Entry 6X2S (X-ray diffraction, 2.50 A resolution); this record covers chains A and C of the 4 polymer chains in the assembly.

== Chain A ==
Name: GTP-binding nuclear protein Ran
Source organism: Homo sapiens
Reference sequence: P62826 (RAN_HUMAN); residue numbers follow UniProt; this construct covers 1-216
Sequence (216 residues; each row starts with the number of its first residue):
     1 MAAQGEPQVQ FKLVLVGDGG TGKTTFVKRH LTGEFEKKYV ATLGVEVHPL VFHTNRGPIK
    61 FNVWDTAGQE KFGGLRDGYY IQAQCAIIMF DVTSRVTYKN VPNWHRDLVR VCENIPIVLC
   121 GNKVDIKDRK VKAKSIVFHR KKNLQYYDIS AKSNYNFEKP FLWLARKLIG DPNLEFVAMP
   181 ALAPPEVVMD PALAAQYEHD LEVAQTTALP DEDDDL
Not modelled in the structure: 1-8, 187-189
Bound ions: Mg2+: Thr24, Thr42 (together with GMP-PNP)
Residues lining bound ligands: GMP-PNP (GNP; phosphoaminophosphonic acid-guanylate ester): Gly17, Asp18, Gly19, Gly20, Thr21, Gly22, Lys23, Thr24, Thr25, Phe35, Glu36, Lys37, Lys38, Tyr39, Val40, Ala41, Thr42, Thr66, Ala67, Gly68, Gln69, Asn122, Lys123, Asp125, Ile126, Ser150, Ala151, Lys152
UniProt features mapped onto this chain:
  - region: Lys37 to Val45 (Switch-I), Gly68 to Gln84 (Switch-II), Asp211 to Leu216 (Interaction with RANBP1)
  - binding site (GTP): Asp18 to Thr25, Glu36 to Thr42, Gly68, Asn122 to Asp125, Ser150 to Lys152
  - site: Gln69 (Essential for GTP hydrolysis)
  - modified residue: Ala2 (N-acetylalanine), Thr24 (Phosphothreonine), Lys37 (N6-acetyllysine), Lys60 (N6-acetyllysine), Lys71 (N6-acetyllysine), Lys99 (N6-acetyllysine), Lys134 (N6-acetyllysine), Lys159 (N6-acetyllysine)
  - cross-link (Glycyl lysine isopeptide (Lys-Gly)): Lys71 (interchain with G-Cter in SUMO2), Lys152 (interchain with G-Cter in SUMO2)
  - mutagenesis: Gly19 (G19V: Blocks DNA replication; when associated with L-69), Thr24 (T24L: Has low binding affinity for GTP and GDP. Almost completely abolishes interaction with BIRC5; T24N: Has low binding affinity for GTP and GDP. Decreases nuclear import of proteins and RNA ...), Thr25 (T25A: Minor effect on the interaction with the alpha phosphate group of bound GTP), Lys37 (K37Q: Mimics acetylation; enhances the nuclear export of RELA/p65; K37R: Decreased acetylation), Tyr39 (Y39A: Abolishes steric hindrance that traps the essential Q-69 in an unreactive position, and causes slow GTP hydrolysis in wild-type ...), Gln69 (Q69L: Strongly decreased GTPase activity. Probably locked in the GTP-bound form. Loss of interaction with NUTF2. Decreases nuclear location and leads to cytoplasmic location during interphase ...), Glu70 (E70A: Strongly decreases the relase of bound GDP), Arg76 (R76E: Probable loss of interaction with NUTF2. Loss of transport to the nucleus), Lys134 (K134Q: Loss of normal mitotic chromosome segregation and defective mitotic spindle orientation; K134R: Loss of normal mitotic chromosome segregation and formation of sister chromatid bridges), Asp211 to Leu216 (No effect on GTPase activity. Abolishes interaction with RANBP1)

== Chain C ==
Name: Exportin-1
Source organism: Saccharomyces cerevisiae
Reference sequence: P30822 (XPO1_YEAST); residue numbers follow UniProt; this construct covers 1-376, 414-1058
Sequence (1024 residues; row label = number of the first residue in the row; note: 37 numbers in that range are skipped by the numbering (no residue carries them; nothing is unmodelled there); numbers below 1 keep their minus sign (Gly-2 is residue -2)):
    -2 GGSMEGILDF SNDLDIALLD QVVSTFYQGS GVQQKQAQEI LTKFQDNPDA WQKADQILQF
    58 STNPQSKFIA LSILDKLITR KWKLLPNDHR IGIRNFVVGM IISMCQDDEV FKTQKNLINK
   118 SDLTLVQILK QEWPQNWPEF IPELIGSSSS SVNVCENNMI VLKLLSEEVF DFSAEQMTQA
   178 KALHLKNSMS KEFEQIFKLC FQVLEQGSSS SLIVATLESL LRYLHWIPYR YIYETNILEL
   238 LSTKFMTSPD TRAITLKCLT EVSNLKIPQD NDLIKRQTVL FFQNTLQQIA TSVMPVTADL
   298 KATYANANGN DQSFLQDLAM FLTTYLARNR ALLESDESLR ELLLNAHQYL IQLSKIEERE
   358 LFKTTLDYWH NLVADLFYE
   414 PLKKHIYEEI CSQLRLVIIE NMVRPEEVLV VENDEGEIVR EFVKESDTIQ LYKSEREVLV
   474 YLTHLNVIDT EEIMISKLAR QIDGSEWSWH NINTLSWAIG SISGTMSEDT EKRFVVTVIK
   534 DLLGLCEQKR GKDNKAVVAS DIMYVVGQYP RFLKAHWNFL RTVILKLFEF MHETHEGVQD
   594 MACDTFIKIV QKCKYHFVIQ QPRESEPFIQ TIIRDIQKTT ADLQPQQVHT FYKACGIIIS
   654 EERSVAERNR LLSDLMQLPN MAWDTIVEQS TANPTLLLDS ETVKIIANII KTNVAVCTSM
   714 GADFYPQLGH IYYNMLQLYR AVSSMISAQV AAEGLIATKT PKVRGLRTIK KEILKLVETY
   774 ISKARNLDDV VKVLVEPLLN AVLEDYMNNV PDARDAEVLN CMTTVVEKVG HMIPQGVILI
   834 LQSVFECTLD MINKDFTEYP EHRVEFYKLL KVINEKSFAA FLELPPAAFK LFVDAICWAF
   894 KHNNRDVEVN GLQIALDLVK NIERMGNVPF ANEFHKNYFF IFVSETFFVL TDSDHKSGFS
   954 KQALLLMKLI SLVYDNKISV PLYQEAEVPQ GTSNQVYLSQ YLANMLSNAF PHLTSEQIAS
  1014 FLSALTKQCK DLVVFKGTLR DFLVQIKEVG GDPTDYLFAE DKENA
Not modelled in the structure: -2 to -1, 439-460, 1053-1058
Construct notes: expression tag (-2 to 0); conflict Gly537 (Asp in P30822), Cys539 (Thr in P30822), Glu540 (Val in P30822), Gln541 (Lys in P30822), Cys1022 (Tyr in P30822)

== How chain A and chain C interact ==
Residue-residue contacts (54; chain A residue first):
  Val45(A) - Gln35(C)
  Val47(A) - Gln31(C)
  Trp64(A) - Phe23(C)  hydrophobic
  Trp64(A) - Tyr24(C)  hydrophobic
  Trp64(A) - Gln31(C)
  Gln69(A) - Asp947(C)
  Gly74(A) - Gln42(C)  hydrogen bond (backbone-side chain)
  Leu75(A) - Phe23(C)  hydrophobic
  Leu75(A) - Leu38(C)
  Leu75(A) - Thr39(C)
  Leu75(A) - Gln42(C)
  Asp77(A) - Phe65(C)
  Asp77(A) - Ser69(C)
  Asp77(A) - Lys117(C)  salt bridge
  Gly78(A) - Tyr24(C)  hydrogen bond (backbone-side chain)
  Gly78(A) - Phe65(C)
  Tyr79(A) - Phe23(C)  hydrophobic
  Tyr79(A) - Gln35(C)  hydrogen bond
  Ile81(A) - Tyr24(C)
  Ile81(A) - Gln62(C)
  Ile81(A) - Phe65(C)  hydrophobic
  Ile81(A) - Asn113(C)
  Gln82(A) - Gln25(C)  hydrogen bond
  Gln82(A) - Gln62(C)
  Lys99(A) - Glu172(C)  salt bridge
  Arg106(A) - Phe169(C)
  Arg106(A) - Gln173(C)
  Arg110(A) - Leu120(C)
  Arg110(A) - Leu161(C)
  Arg110(A) - Glu164(C)  salt bridge
  Arg110(A) - Glu165(C)  salt bridge
  Val111(A) - Phe65(C)  hydrophobic
  Val111(A) - Asn113(C)
  Glu113(A) - Asn116(C)  hydrogen bond
  Lys132(A) - Ile462(C)
  Lys134(A) - Asp364(C)  salt bridge
  Lys134(A) - Gln463(C)
  His139(A) - Glu357(C)  salt bridge
  Arg140(A) - Met317(C)
  Arg140(A) - Thr361(C)  hydrogen bond
  Arg140(A) - Asp364(C)  salt bridge
  Lys141(A) - Lys254(C)  hydrogen bond (backbone-side chain)
  Lys141(A) - Glu258(C)  salt bridge
  Asn143(A) - Lys254(C)  hydrogen bond
  Asn143(A) - Ser310(C)
  Asn143(A) - Gln313(C)  hydrogen bond
  Asn143(A) - Asp314(C)  hydrogen bond
  Gln145(A) - Glu355(C)
  Lys167(A) - Gln309(C)  hydrogen bond
  Pro172(A) - Ala302(C)
  Pro172(A) - Asn303(C)
  Thr206(A) - Ile749(C)
  Ala208(A) - Lys752(C)
  Glu212(A) - Arg757(C)
Interface residues without a listed pair, chain A (39 interface residues in all): Lys12, Leu43, Gly44, Glu70, Val96, Pro102, Asn103, Asp128, Lys130, Tyr146, Asp213
Interface residues without a listed pair, chain C (48 interface residues in all): Ile66, Thr257, Ala304, Lys360, Asp899, Lys949, Ser950, Arg1033

== Summary ==
39 residues of chain A face 48 of chain C across their interface; the contacts include 11 hydrogen bonds and 8
salt bridges. Polar pairs include Asp77(A)-Lys117(C), Lys99(A)-Glu172(C) and Arg110(A)-Glu164(C). Chain A
binds GMP-PNP.
Chain A is GTP-binding nuclear protein Ran (Homo sapiens) and chain C is Exportin-1 (Saccharomyces
cerevisiae); the structure, Crystal Structure of Mek1(NQ)NES peptide bound to CRM, was determined by X-ray
diffraction together with 6X2M, 6X2O, 6X2P, 6X2R, 6X2U, 6X2V and 3 further entries from the same study.
